6H36 - chain A; structure by X-ray diffraction, 1.85 A resolution.

== Chain A ==
Name: Carbonic anhydrase 7
From: Homo sapiens
Notes: EC 4.2.1.1
UniProt: P43166 (CAH7_HUMAN); residues -1 to 262 here correspond to UniProt positions 1-264 (UniProt number = residue number + 2)
Sequence (274 residues; numbered -3 to 270; the number before each row is that of its first residue; numbers below 1 keep their minus sign (Met-3 is residue -3)):
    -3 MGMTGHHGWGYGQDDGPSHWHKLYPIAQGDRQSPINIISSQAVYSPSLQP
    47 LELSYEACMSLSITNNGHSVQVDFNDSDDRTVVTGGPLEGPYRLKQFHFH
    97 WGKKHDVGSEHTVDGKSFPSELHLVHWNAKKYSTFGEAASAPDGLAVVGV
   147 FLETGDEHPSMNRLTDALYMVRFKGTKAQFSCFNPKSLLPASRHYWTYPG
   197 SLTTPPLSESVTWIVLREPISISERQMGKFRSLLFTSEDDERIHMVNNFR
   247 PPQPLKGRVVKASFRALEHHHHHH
Disordered / not traced: -3 to 3, 263-270
Differences from the reference sequence: expression tag (-3 to -2, 263-270); engineered mutation Ser183 (Cys185 in P43166), Ser217 (Cys219 in P43166)
Disulfide bonds: Cys54-Cys178
Swiss-Prot annotation at these positions:
  - active site: His64 (Proton donor/acceptor)
  - binding site (Zn(2+)): His94, His96, His119
  - binding site (substrate): Thr199, Thr200

== In short ==
Curated annotation (UniProt) lists active-site residue His64, 3 Zn2+-binding residues and substrate-binding
residues Thr199 and Thr200.
Chain A is Carbonic anhydrase 7 (Homo sapiens); the structure, The crystal structure of human carbonic
anhydrase VII in complex with 4-(4-phenylpiperidine-1-carbonyl)benzenesulfonamide, was determined by X-ray
diffraction together with 6H2Z, 6H33, 6H34, 6H37 and 6H38 from the same study.
